7AWQ - chain A; structure by X-ray diffraction, 3.65 A resolution.

Chain A:
Protein: Excitatory amino acid transporter 1, Neutral amino acid transporter B(0)
From: Homo sapiens
UniProt: chimeric construct of P43003, Q15758: residues 1-148 from P43003 (EAA1_HUMAN) positions 1-148 (same numbers); residues 149-223 from Q15758 positions 157-231 (UniProt number = residue number + 8); residues 224-522 from P43003 (EAA1_HUMAN) positions 244-542 (UniProt number = residue number + 20)
Chain sequence (522 residues; numbered 1 to 522; the number before each row is that of its first residue):
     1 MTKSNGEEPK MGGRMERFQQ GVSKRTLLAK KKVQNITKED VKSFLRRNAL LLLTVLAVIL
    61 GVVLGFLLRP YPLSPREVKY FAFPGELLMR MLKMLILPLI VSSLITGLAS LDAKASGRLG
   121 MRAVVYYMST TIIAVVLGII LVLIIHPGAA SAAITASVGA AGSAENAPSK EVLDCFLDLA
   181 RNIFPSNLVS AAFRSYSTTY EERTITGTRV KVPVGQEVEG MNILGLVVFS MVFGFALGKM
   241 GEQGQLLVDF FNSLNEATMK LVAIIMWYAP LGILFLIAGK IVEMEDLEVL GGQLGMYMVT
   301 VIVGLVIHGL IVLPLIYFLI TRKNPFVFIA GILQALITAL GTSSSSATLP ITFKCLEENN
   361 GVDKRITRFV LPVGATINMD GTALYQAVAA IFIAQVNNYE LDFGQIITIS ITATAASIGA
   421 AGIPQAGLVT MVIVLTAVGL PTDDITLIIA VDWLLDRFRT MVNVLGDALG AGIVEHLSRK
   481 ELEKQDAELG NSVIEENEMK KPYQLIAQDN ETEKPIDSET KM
Disordered / not traced: 1-30, 147-169, 200-215, 283-292, 399-403, 489-522
Construct notes: conflict Ser23 (Arg in P43003), Phe44 (Tyr in P43003), Arg46 (Phe in P43003), 70 further conflict positions vs the reference (P43003) not listed
Ion coordination: Na+ site 1: Tyr127, Thr130, Thr131, Asn378, Asp380; Na+ site 2: Thr376, Ser417, Ala420
Ligand contacts:
  - L-ASP (6Z6; 2-Amino-5,6,7,8-tetrahydro-4-(4-methoxyphenyl)-7-(naphthalen-1-yl)-5-oxo-4H-chromene-3-carbonitrile): Leu104, Leu108, Ala113, Ser116, Gly117, Gly120, Ala123, Val124, Tyr127, Met231, Val232, Phe235, Phe369, Val370, Val373, Ile377
  - aspartic acid (ASP): Ser343, Ser344, Ser345, Met379, Thr382, Ala421, Gly422, Ile423, Pro424, Gln425, Ala426, Gly427, Asp456, Arg459, Thr460, Asn463
UniProt features mapped onto this chain:
  - binding site (L-aspartate): Ser343 to Ser345, Thr382, Ile423 to Gly427, Asp456, Asn463
  - binding site (Na(+)): Gly374, Thr376, Asn378, Asn463, Asp467
  - modified residue: Ser492 (Phosphoserine)

Summary:
Ligands of chain A: aspartic acid and L-ASP. Tyr127, Thr130, Thr131, Asn378 and Asp380 form the Na+ site 1.
Thr376, Ser417 and Ala420 form the Na+ site 2. From UniProt: 11 L-aspartate-binding residues and 5 Na+-binding
residues.
Chain A is Excitatory amino acid transporter 1, Neutral amino acid transporter B(0) (Homo sapiens); the
structure, Structure of the thermostabilized EAAT1 cryst-E386Q mutant in complex with L-ASP, sodium ions and
the allosteric ..., was determined by X-ray diffraction, deposited together with 7AWL, 7AWM, 7AWN, 7AWP and
7NPW.
